Entry 9JHP (electron microscopy, 3.35 A resolution); this record covers chains A and R of the 5 polymer chains in the assembly.

[Chain A]
Protein: Guanine nucleotide-binding protein subunit alpha-13
Source organism: Homo sapiens
UniProt: Q14344 (GNA13_HUMAN); aligned in 2 segments with insertions or deletions, so no single offset holds: 16-57 ~ UniProt 31-72; 66-230 ~ UniProt 203-377
Amino-acid sequence (230 residues; each row starts with the number of its first residue):
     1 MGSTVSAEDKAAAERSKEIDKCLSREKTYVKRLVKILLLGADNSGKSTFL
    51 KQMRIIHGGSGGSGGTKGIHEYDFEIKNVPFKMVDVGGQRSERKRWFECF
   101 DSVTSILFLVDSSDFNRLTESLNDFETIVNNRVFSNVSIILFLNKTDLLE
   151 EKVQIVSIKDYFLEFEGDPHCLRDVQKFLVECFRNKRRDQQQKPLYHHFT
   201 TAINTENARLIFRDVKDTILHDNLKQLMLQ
Unresolved in the structure: 1-4, 57-67
Differences from the reference sequence: initiating methionine (1); expression tag (2-15); engineered mutation D42 (Gly57 in Q14344), N43 (Glu58 in Q14344), D111 (Ser248 in Q14344), D114 (Glu251 in Q14344), D124 (Ile271 in Q14344), A208 (Ile355 in Q14344), I211 (Val358 in Q14344); linker (58-65)
Curated features (UniProtKB/Swiss-Prot):
  - region: K35 to A41, S44 to T48 (G1 motif), F81 to R90 (G3 motif)
  - binding site (Mg(2+)): S47, T66
  - modified residue: T66 (Phosphothreonine)

[Chain R]
Protein: G-protein coupled receptor 4
Source organism: Homo sapiens
UniProt: P46093 (GPR4_HUMAN); numbering as in UniProt (aligned over 1-354)
Amino-acid sequence (374 residues; numbered 1 to 374; the number before each row is that of its first residue):
     1 MGNHTWEGCHVDSRVDHLFPPSLYIFVIGVGLPTNCLALWAAYRQVQQRN
    51 ELGVYLMNLSIADLLYICTLPLWVDYFLHHDNWIHGPGSCKLFGFIFYTN
   101 IYISIAFLCCISVDRYLAVAHPLRFARLRRVKTAVAVSSVVWATELGANS
   151 APLFHDELFRDRYNHTFCFEKFPMEGWVAWMNLYRVFVGFLFPWALMLLS
   201 YRGILRAVRGSVSTERQEKAKIKRLALSLIAIVLVCFAPYHVLLLSRSAI
   251 YLGRPWDCGFEERVFSAYHSSLAFTSLNCVADPILYCLVNEGARSDVAKA
   301 LHNLLRFLASDKPQEMANASLTLETPLTSKRNSTAKAMTGSWAATPPSQG
   351 DQVQEFLEVLFQGPHHHHHHHHHH
Unresolved in the structure: 1-7, 297-374
Differences from the reference sequence: expression tag (355-374)
Disulfide bonds: C9-C258
Curated features (UniProtKB/Swiss-Prot):
  - region: E157 to F172 (Extracellular loop 2 (ECL2))
  - site: E145 (Required for activation), H155 (Proton sensing), H165 (Proton sensing), H269 (Proton sensing)
  - glycosylation (N-linked (GlcNAc...) asparagine): N3, N164
  - mutagenesis: H4 (H4Y: No effect on pH-sensing activity), H10 (H10Y: No effect on pH-sensing activity), H17 (H17Y: No effect on pH-sensing activity), Q45 (Q45A: Induces a shift of the optimal pH for activation), E51 (E51A: Induces a shift of the optimal pH for activation), D63 (D63N: Impaired ability to sense protons), H79 (H79Y: Displays smaller cAMP, rho, PLC responses to mildly alkaline to acidic pH of 7.1 but almost the same or higher responses to severely acidic pH values of 6.5-6.2), H80 (H80Y: No effect on pH-sensing activity), H85 (H85Y: No effect on pH-sensing activity), R115 (R115A: Decreased proton-induced G-protein coupled receptor activity. Endothelial permeability is decreased under acid conditions), R129 (R129A: Induces a shift of the optimal pH for activation), E145 (E145Q: Mimics the protonation state; induces a shift of the optimal pH for activation), 5 further mutagenesis entries in UniProt
From the paper describing this entry:
  - mutagenesis - Y24A, Y24F, W73A, W73F, F77A: decreased signaling in response to NE52-QQ57
  - mutagenesis - F237A: decreased signaling
  - mutagenesis - D63N: decreased signaling in response to proton
  - mutagenesis - D161A, D161N, H165F, H241F, H269F, D282N: decreased signaling in response to pH
  - mutagenesis - H165A/H269A, H165F/H269F: abolished signaling
  - mutagenesis - H165A/H241A/H269A, H165F/H241F/H269F: abolished signaling in response to proton

[How chain A and chain R interact]
Contacting residue pairs - 29 pairs, chain A then chain R:
  R32(A) - A126(R)
  P194(A) - S213(R)
  F212(A) - L123(R)  hydrophobic
  K216(A) - A120(R)  hydrogen bond (side chain-backbone)
  K216(A) - P122(R)
  D217(A) - V212(R)
  I219(A) - P122(R)  hydrophobic
  I219(A) - L123(R)  hydrophobic
  L220(A) - V119(R)
  L220(A) - S211(R)
  H221(A) - S213(R)  hydrogen bond
  N223(A) - A118(R)  hydrogen bond (side chain-backbone)
  N223(A) - P122(R)
  L224(A) - V119(R)  hydrophobic
  L224(A) - I222(R)  hydrophobic
  Q226(A) - N50(R)  hydrogen bond
  L227(A) - N50(R)
  M228(A) - R115(R)
  M228(A) - V119(R)  hydrophobic
  M228(A) - I204(R)  hydrophobic
  M228(A) - N290(R)
  L229(A) - E218(R)
  L229(A) - K221(R)  hydrogen bond (backbone-side chain)
  L229(A) - N290(R)
  L229(A) - E291(R)
  Q230(A) - N290(R)  hydrogen bond
  Q230(A) - E291(R)  hydrogen bond (backbone-backbone)
  Q230(A) - G292(R)  hydrogen bond (backbone-backbone)
  Q230(A) - A293(R)
Also at the interface, not in a pair above, chain A (17 interface residues in all): Y196, K225
Also at the interface, not in a pair above, chain R (23 interface residues in all): Q45, V208, T214, L225

[Summary]
The interface between chain A and chain R involves 17 residues on one side and 23 on the other, with 8
hydrogen bonds. Polar pairs include K216(A)-A120(R), H221(A)-S213(R) and N223(A)-A118(R). The paper reports
that D161A, D161N and H165F of chain R, among others, reduce signaling in response to pH; Y24A, Y24F and W73A
of chain R, among others, reduce signaling in response to NE52-QQ57; 17 substitutions were tested in all.
Here chain A is Guanine nucleotide-binding protein subunit alpha-13 and chain R is G-protein coupled receptor
4, both from Homo sapiens. Entry 9JHP (Cryo-EM structure of GPR4 complexed with miniG13 in pH6.8) was
determined by electron microscopy (same publication as 8ZCE, 8ZCF, 9JFT, 9JFV, 9JFW, 9JFX, 9JFZ and 9LGM).
